PDB entry 5OHQ | X-ray diffraction, 1.10 A resolution | chain A

[Chain A]
Molecule: Transcription elongation factor SPT5
Source organism: Homo sapiens
UniProtKB: O00267 (SPT5H_HUMAN); numbering as in UniProt (aligned over 979-1087)
Chain sequence (111 residues; numbered 977 to 1087; the number before each row is that of its first residue):
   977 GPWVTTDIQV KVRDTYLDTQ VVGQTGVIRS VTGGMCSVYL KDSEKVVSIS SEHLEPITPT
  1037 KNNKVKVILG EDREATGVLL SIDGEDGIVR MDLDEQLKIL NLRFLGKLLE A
Disordered / not traced: 1087
Construct notes: expression tag (977-978)
Metal / ion sites: Na+: Ser1026, Ser1027, Glu1028
Swiss-Prot annotation at these positions:
  - modified residue: Thr1034 (Phosphothreonine)
  - cross-link: Lys1037 (Glycyl lysine isopeptide (Lys-Gly) (interchain with G-Cter in SUMO2))
  - mutagenesis: Gly1002 (G1002D: Defective in regulation of transcriptional elongation)

[Overview]
Ser1026, Ser1027 and Glu1028 form the Na+ site. From UniProt: one mutagenesis site.
Chain A is Transcription elongation factor SPT5 (Homo sapiens); the structure, Crystal structure of the
KOW6-KOW7 domain of human DSIF, was determined by X-ray diffraction (same publication as 5OHO).
